Entry 5FM2 (X-ray diffraction, 3.30 A resolution); this record covers chain A.

[Chain A]
Protein: Proto-oncogene tyrosine-protein kinase receptor ret
Organism: Homo sapiens
Notes: EC 2.7.10.1
UniProtKB: P07949 (RET_HUMAN); residue numbers follow UniProt; this construct covers 659-1013
Chain sequence (355 residues; numbered 659 to 1013; the number before each row is that of its first residue):
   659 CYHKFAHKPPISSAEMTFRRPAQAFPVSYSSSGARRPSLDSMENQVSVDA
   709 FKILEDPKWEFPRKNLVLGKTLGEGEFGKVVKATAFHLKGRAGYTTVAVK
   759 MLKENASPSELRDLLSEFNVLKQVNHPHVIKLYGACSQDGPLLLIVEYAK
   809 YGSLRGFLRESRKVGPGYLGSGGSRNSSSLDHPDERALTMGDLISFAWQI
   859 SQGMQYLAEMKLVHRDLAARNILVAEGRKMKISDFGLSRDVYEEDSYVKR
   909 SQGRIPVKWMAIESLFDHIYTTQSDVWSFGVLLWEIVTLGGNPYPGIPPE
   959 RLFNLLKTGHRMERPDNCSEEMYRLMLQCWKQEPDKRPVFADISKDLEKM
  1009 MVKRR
Unresolved in the structure: 659-709, 820-844, 1012-1013
Modified residues: Y809, Y905, Y928 (o-phosphotyrosine; PTR); S909 (phosphoserine; SEP)
Ligand contacts: PP1 (1-ter-butyl-3-P-tolyl-1H-pyrazolo[3,4-d]pyrimidin-4-ylamine): L730, G731, F735, V738, A756, K758, E775, L779, V804, E805, Y806, A807, S811, L881, S891
UniProt features mapped onto this chain:
  - active site: D874 (Proton acceptor)
  - binding site (ATP): L730 to V738, K758
  - binding site (semaxanib): E805 to A807
  - site: D707, A708 (Cleavage), L712, E713 (Breakpoint for translocation to form PCM1-RET)
  - modified residue: Y687 (Phosphotyrosine), S696 (Phosphoserine), Y806 (Phosphotyrosine), Y809 (Phosphotyrosine), Y826 (Phosphotyrosine), Y900 (Phosphotyrosine), Y905 (Phosphotyrosine), Y981 (Phosphotyrosine)
  - glycosylation: S688 (O-linked (GlcNAc) serine)
  - natural variant: P679 (P679L: In HSCR1), S690 (S690P: In HSCR1), R694 (R694Q: In HSCR1), L730 (L730I: Confers resistance to vandetanib, lenvatinib, cabozantinib and nintedanib inhibitors; L730V: Confers resistance to vandetanib, cabozantinib and nintedanib inhibitors), E732 (E732K: Confers resistance to cabozantinib inhibitor), V738 (V738A: Confers resistance to vandetanib, lenvatinib, cabozantinib and nintedanib inhibitors), E762 (E762Q: In HSCR1), S765 (S765P: In HSCR1), S767 (S767R: In HSCR1), E768 (E768D: In MTC), V778 (V778I: In a patient with renal agenesis; uncertain significance), N783 (N783S: In HSCR1), 27 further natural variant entries in UniProt
  - mutagenesis: D707 (D707N: Impaired cleavage by caspase-3 and loss of induced cell death), E734 (E734A: Enhanced protein autophosphorylation due to enhanced substrate presentation in trans), K758 (K758R/M: Loss of kinase activity. No effect on interaction with and dissociation from CBLC and CD2AP), R912 (R912A: Enhanced protein autophosphorylation due to enhanced substrate presentation in trans), I913 (I913A: Enhanced protein autophosphorylation due to enhanced substrate presentation in trans)
Reported in the primary citation:
  - post-translational modification sites: Y809, Y905, S909, Y928
  - contacts within the chain: D714-K780 (salt bridge), R897-S909, S909-R912, R873-S909, R873-Y928 (hydrogen bond), R897-Y928 (hydrogen bond), H926-Y928 (hydrogen bond)
  - conformationally variable residues (loop rearrangement): Y905
  - catalytic residues: K758, E775, D892 (proposed by the authors, not directly observed)
  - mutagenesis - K758M: abolished catalytic activity
  - mutagenesis - W717F, L769A, Y900F, Y900F/Y905F, Y905F, Y905F/S909A, S909A, Y981F: unchanged catalytic activity
  - mutagenesis - L773A, S909D: increased catalytic activity
  - mutagenesis - R770A: decreased catalytic activity on RET JM-KD
  - mutagenesis - R770A: unchanged catalytic activity on RET KD
  - mutagenesis - Y687E, Y687F, Y687F/Y900F/Y905F, W717A, L769A/L772A, L769A/L773A, L772A: decreased catalytic activity

[Overview]
Ligands of chain A: compound PP1. Curated annotation (UniProt) lists active-site residue D874, 10 ATP-binding
residues, 3 semaxanib-binding residues and 6 mutagenesis sites. From the paper: catalytic residues K758, E775
and D892; Y687E, Y687F and Y687F/Y900F/Y905F, among others, reduce catalytic activity; 19 substitutions were
tested in all.
Chain A is Proto-oncogene tyrosine-protein kinase receptor ret (Homo sapiens); the structure, Crystal
structure of hyper-phosphorylated RET kinase domain with (proximal) juxtamembrane segment, was determined by
X-ray diffraction (same publication as 5FM3).
